Entry 8P62 (electron microscopy, 3.90 A resolution); this record covers chains 2 and A of the 14 polymer chains in the assembly.

Chain 2:
Name: DNA replication licensing factor MCM2
Source organism: Saccharomyces cerevisiae
Notes: EC 3.6.4.12
UniProt: P29469 (MCM2_YEAST); residues 1-868 here = UniProt positions 1-868
Chain sequence (868 residues; numbered 1 to 868; the number before each row is that of its first residue):
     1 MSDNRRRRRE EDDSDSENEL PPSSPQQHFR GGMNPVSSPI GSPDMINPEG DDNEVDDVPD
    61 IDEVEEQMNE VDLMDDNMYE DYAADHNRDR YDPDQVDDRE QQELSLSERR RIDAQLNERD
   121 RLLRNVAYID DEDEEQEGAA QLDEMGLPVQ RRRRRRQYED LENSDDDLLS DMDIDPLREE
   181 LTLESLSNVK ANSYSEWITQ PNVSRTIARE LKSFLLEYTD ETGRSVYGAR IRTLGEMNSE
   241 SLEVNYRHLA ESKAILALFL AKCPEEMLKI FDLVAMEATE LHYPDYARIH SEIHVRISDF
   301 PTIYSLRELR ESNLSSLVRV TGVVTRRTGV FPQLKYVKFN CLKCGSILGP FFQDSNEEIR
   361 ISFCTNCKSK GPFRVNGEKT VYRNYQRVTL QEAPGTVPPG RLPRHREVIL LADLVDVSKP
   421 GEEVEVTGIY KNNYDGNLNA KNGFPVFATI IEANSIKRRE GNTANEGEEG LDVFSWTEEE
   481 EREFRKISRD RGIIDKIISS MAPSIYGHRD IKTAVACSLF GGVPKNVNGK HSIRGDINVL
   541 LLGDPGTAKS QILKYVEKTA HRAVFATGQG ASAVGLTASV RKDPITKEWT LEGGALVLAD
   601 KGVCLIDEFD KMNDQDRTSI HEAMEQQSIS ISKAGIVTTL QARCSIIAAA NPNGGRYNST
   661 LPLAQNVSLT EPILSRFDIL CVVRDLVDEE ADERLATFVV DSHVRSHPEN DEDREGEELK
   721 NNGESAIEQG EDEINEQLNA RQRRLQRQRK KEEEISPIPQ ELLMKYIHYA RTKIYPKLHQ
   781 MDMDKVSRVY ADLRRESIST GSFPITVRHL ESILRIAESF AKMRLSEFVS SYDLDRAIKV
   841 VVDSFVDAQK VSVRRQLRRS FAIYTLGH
Not modelled in the structure: 1-178, 711-737, 868
Curated features (UniProtKB/Swiss-Prot):
  - zinc finger: Cys341 to Cys367 (C4-type)
  - motif: Ser675 to Asp678 (Arginine finger)
  - binding site (ATP): Gly543 to Ser550
  - modified residue (Phosphoserine): Ser14, Ser16, Ser23, Ser164, Ser170
  - natural variant: Glu392 (E392K: In allele MCM2-1)
  - mutagenesis: Cys364 (C364Y/F/S/H: Loss of activity), Cys367 (C367Y/F/S/H: Loss of activity), Lys549 (K549A: Reduces MCM2-7 complex helicase activity. Abolishes MCM2-7 complex helicase activity; when associated with MCM5 A-422. Reduces MCM2-7 complex helicase activity; when associated with MCM3 A-415), Arg676 (R676A: Loss of MCM2-7 complex helicase activity)
Bound ions: Zn2+: Cys344, Cys367
Small-molecule neighbours:
  - ATP (adenosine-5'-triphosphate), molecule 1: Ser504, Ile505, Tyr506, His508, Asp544, Pro545, Gly546, Thr547, Ala548, Lys549, Ser550, Gln551, Asp607, Asn651, Leu695, Val699
  - ATP, molecule 2: His531, Ile533, Glu625, Gln626, Arg676, Arg808, Glu811

Chain A:
Molecule: 9-nt DNA strand
Sequence (9 nucleotides; numbered 14 to 22; the number before each row is that of its first residue):
    14 AAAAAAAAA

How chain 2 and chain A interact:
Residue-residue contacts (10; chain 2 residue first):
  Ser572(2) with DA20(A), hydrogen bond to the phosphate
  Val574(2) with DA19(A), phosphate contact; DA20(A), phosphate contact
  Ser579(2) with DA19(A), hydrogen bond to the phosphate
  Val580(2) with DA18(A), phosphate contact; DA19(A), phosphate contact
  Lys582(2) with DA16(A), base contact
  Trp589(2) with DA17(A), sugar contact
  Lys633(2) with DA19(A), salt bridge to the phosphate
  Ala634(2) with DA18(A), hydrogen bond to the phosphate

In short:
8 residues of chain 2 and 5 residues of chain A are in contact, with 3 hydrogen bonds and 1 salt bridge. Polar
pairs include Ser572(2)-DA20(A), Ser579(2)-DA19(A) and Ala634(2)-DA18(A). Bound to chain 2: ATP.
Chain 2 is DNA replication licensing factor MCM2 (Saccharomyces cerevisiae) and chain A is a 9-nt DNA strand;
the structure, S. cerevisiae ssDNA-sCMGE after DNA replication initiation, was determined by electron
microscopy, deposited together with 8P5E and 8P63.
